PDB entry 3PN7 | X-ray diffraction, 2.25 A resolution | chains A and B of the 3 polymer chains in the assembly

# Chain A
Protein: Myosin heavy chain
From: Placopecten magellanicus
UniProtKB: Q26080 (Q26080_PLAMG); residues 769-837 here correspond to UniProt positions 771-839 (UniProt number = residue number + 2)
Amino-acid sequence (69 residues; row label = number of the first residue in the row):
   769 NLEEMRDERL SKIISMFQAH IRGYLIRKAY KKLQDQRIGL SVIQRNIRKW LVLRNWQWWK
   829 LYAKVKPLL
Disordered / not traced: 769
Reported in the primary citation:
  - conformationally variable residues (helix shift): Leu819 to Trp824

# Chain B
Protein: Myosin regulatory light chain
From: Placopecten magellanicus
UniProtKB: Q26069 (Q26069_PLAMG); residues 1-161 here correspond to UniProt positions 2-162 (UniProt number = residue number + 1)
Amino-acid sequence (161 residues; numbered 1 to 161; the number before each row is that of its first residue):
     1 ADKERAQRAT SNVFARLPQK LMQEMKEAFT MIDQNRDGFI DINDLKEMFS SLGRTPDDKE
    61 LTAMLKEAPG PLNFTMFLSI FSDKLSGTDS EETIRNAFGM FDELDTKKLN IEYIKDLLEN
   121 MGDNFNKDEM RMTFKEAPVE GGKFDYVRFV AMIKGSGDDD A
Disordered / not traced: 1-15, 157-161
Ion coordination: Mg2+: Asp33, Asn35, Phe39, Asp44
Reported in the primary citation:
  - conformationally variable residues (helix shift, side-chain flip): Arg16, Ser82
  - contacts within the chain: Leu17-Ser82, Met25-Leu85 (hydrophobic contact), Met25-Ser82

# Interface between chain A and chain B
Contacting residue pairs (73):
  Lys800(A) - Glu103(B)
  Asp803(A) - Met100(B)
  Gln804(A) - Met100(B)  hydrogen bond (side chain-backbone)
  Gln804(A) - Phe101(B)
  Gly807(A) - Ala97(B)
  Gly807(A) - Met100(B)
  Leu808(A) - Phe101(B)  hydrophobic
  Leu808(A) - Leu117(B)
  Leu808(A) - Leu118(B)  hydrophobic
  Leu808(A) - Gly122(B)
  Val810(A) - Asp89(B)
  Val810(A) - Ala97(B)  hydrophobic
  Ile811(A) - Ala97(B)  hydrophobic
  Ile811(A) - Phe98(B)  hydrophobic
  Ile811(A) - Leu118(B)  hydrophobic
  Gln812(A) - Leu117(B)
  Gln812(A) - Leu118(B)  hydrogen bond (side chain-backbone)
  Gln812(A) - Met121(B)  hydrogen bond (side chain-backbone)
  Gln812(A) - Gly122(B)
  Gln812(A) - Asp123(B)  hydrogen bond (side chain-backbone)
  Gln812(A) - Phe125(B)
  Arg813(A) - Gly87(B)  hydrogen bond (side chain-backbone)
  Arg813(A) - Asp89(B)  salt bridge
  Asn814(A) - Gly87(B)
  Asn814(A) - Thr88(B)
  Asn814(A) - Asp89(B)  hydrogen bond
  Asn814(A) - Ile94(B)
  Ile815(A) - Phe125(B)  hydrophobic
  Ile815(A) - Thr133(B)
  Ile815(A) - Phe149(B)  hydrophobic
  Arg816(A) - Asp123(B)  hydrogen bond (side chain-backbone)
  Arg816(A) - Asn124(B)  hydrogen bond (side chain-backbone)
  Arg816(A) - Phe125(B)
  Arg816(A) - Glu129(B)  salt bridge
  Lys817(A) - Asp83(B)  hydrogen bond (side chain-backbone)
  Lys817(A) - Lys84(B)
  Lys817(A) - Ser86(B)
  Lys817(A) - Gly87(B)
  Lys817(A) - Thr88(B)
  Trp818(A) - Met152(B)  hydrophobic
  Trp818(A) - Ile153(B)
  Leu819(A) - Met132(B)  hydrophobic
  Leu821(A) - Lys84(B)
  Arg822(A) - Met132(B)
  Trp824(A) - Glu67(B)  hydrogen bond
  Trp824(A) - Ile80(B)
  Trp824(A) - Phe81(B)  hydrophobic
  Trp824(A) - Lys84(B)
  Gln825(A) - Phe49(B)
  Gln825(A) - Met64(B)
  Trp826(A) - Leu45(B)  hydrophobic
  Trp826(A) - Met64(B)  hydrogen bond (side chain-backbone)
  Trp826(A) - Glu67(B)
  Trp826(A) - Leu72(B)  hydrophobic
  Trp826(A) - Phe81(B)
  Trp827(A) - Lys154(B)
  Trp827(A) - Gly155(B)
  Lys828(A) - Ser156(B)
  Leu829(A) - Leu45(B)  hydrophobic
  Leu829(A) - Phe49(B)  hydrophobic
  Tyr830(A) - Glu24(B)  hydrogen bond
  Tyr830(A) - Met25(B)
  Tyr830(A) - Ala28(B)  hydrophobic
  Tyr830(A) - Phe81(B)  hydrophobic
  Tyr830(A) - Leu85(B)
  Ala831(A) - Lys154(B)
  Ala831(A) - Ser156(B)
  Lys832(A) - Ser156(B)
  Val833(A) - Met31(B)  hydrophobic
  Lys834(A) - Glu24(B)  salt bridge
  Leu836(A) - Met31(B)
  Leu836(A) - Leu52(B)  hydrophobic
  Leu837(A) - Glu27(B)
Also at the interface, not in a pair above, chain A (31 interface residues in all): Val820
Also at the interface, not in a pair above, chain B (48 interface residues in all): Arg16, Ile32, Met48, Glu60, Leu65, Phe77
The authors on this interface:
  - interface residues, chain A: Gln804(A), Lys817(A), Trp824(A)

# Overview
Chain A and chain B form an interface of 31 and 48 residues respectively; the contacts include 12 hydrogen
bonds and 3 salt bridges. Polar pairs include Arg813(A)-Asp89(B), Arg816(A)-Glu129(B) and Lys834(A)-Glu24(B).
From the paper: interface residues Gln804(A), Lys817(A) and Trp824(A); conformational variability at Leu819(A)
and Arg16(B) among others.
Chain A is Myosin heavy chain and chain B is Myosin regulatory light chain, both from Placopecten
magellanicus; the structure, Visualizing new hinges and a potential major source of compliance in the lever
arm of myosin, was determined by X-ray diffraction.
